Entry 5HCC (X-ray diffraction, 2.59 A resolution); this record covers chains A and C of the 4 polymer chains in the assembly.

== Chain A ==
Molecule: Complement C5
From: Homo sapiens
Reference sequence: P01031 (CO5_HUMAN); residues 679-1676 here = UniProt positions 679-1676
Chain sequence (998 residues; numbered 679 to 1676; the number before each row is that of its first residue):
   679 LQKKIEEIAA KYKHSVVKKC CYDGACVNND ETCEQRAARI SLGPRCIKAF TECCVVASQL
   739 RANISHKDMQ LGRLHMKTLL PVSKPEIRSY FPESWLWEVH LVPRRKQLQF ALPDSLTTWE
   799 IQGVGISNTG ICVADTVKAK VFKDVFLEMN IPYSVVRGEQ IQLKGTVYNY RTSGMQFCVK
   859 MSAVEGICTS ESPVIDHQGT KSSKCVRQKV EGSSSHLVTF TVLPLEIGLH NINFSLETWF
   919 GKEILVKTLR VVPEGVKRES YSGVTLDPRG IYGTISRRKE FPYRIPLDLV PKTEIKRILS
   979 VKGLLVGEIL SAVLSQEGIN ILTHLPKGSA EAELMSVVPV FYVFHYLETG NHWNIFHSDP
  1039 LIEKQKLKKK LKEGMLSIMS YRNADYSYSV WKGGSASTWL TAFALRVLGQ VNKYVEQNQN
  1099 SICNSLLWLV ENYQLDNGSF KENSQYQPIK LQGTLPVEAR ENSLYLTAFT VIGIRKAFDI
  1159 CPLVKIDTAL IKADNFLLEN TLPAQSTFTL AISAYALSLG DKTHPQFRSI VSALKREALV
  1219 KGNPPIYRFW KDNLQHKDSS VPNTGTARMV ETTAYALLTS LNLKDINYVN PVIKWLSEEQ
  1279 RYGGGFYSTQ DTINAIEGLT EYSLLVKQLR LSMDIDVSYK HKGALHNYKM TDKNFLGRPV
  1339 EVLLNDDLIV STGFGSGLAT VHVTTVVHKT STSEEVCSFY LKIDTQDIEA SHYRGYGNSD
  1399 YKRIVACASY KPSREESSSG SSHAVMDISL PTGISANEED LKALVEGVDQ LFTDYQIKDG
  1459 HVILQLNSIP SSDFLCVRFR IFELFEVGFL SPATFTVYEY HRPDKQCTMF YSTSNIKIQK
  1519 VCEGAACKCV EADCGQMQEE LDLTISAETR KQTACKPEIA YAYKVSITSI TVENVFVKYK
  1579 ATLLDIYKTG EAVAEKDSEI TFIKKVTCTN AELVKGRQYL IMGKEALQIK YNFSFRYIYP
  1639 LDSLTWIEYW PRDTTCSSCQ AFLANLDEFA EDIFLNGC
Unresolved in the structure: 874-878, 1389-1399
Cystine bridges: Cys698-Cys724, Cys699-Cys731, Cys711-Cys732, Cys856-Cys883, Cys866-Cys1527, Cys1101-Cys1159, Cys1375-Cys1505, Cys1405-Cys1474, Cys1520-Cys1525, Cys1532-Cys1606, Cys1553-Cys1676, Cys1654-Cys1657
Covalent attachments: cysteine (CYS) linked to Cys704; N-acetylglucosamine (NAG) linked to Asn911
Ligand contacts:
  - cysteine (CYS): Tyr700, Arg751, Lys755, Ala1441
  - 1,4-diethylene dioxide (DIO): Phe1019, Tyr1020, His1023, Gln1088, Lys1154, Glu1295, Glu1299
From the paper describing this entry:
  - conformationally variable residues: Arg751

== Chain C ==
Molecule: Complement inhibitor
From: Ornithodoros moubata
Reference sequence: Q5YD59 (Q5YD59_ORNMO); numbering as in UniProt (aligned over 19-168)
Chain sequence (165 residues; numbered 4 to 168; the number before each row is that of its first residue):
     4 MASHHHHHHH HHHSGDSESD CTGSEPVDAF QAFSEGKEAY VLVRSTDPKA RDCLKGEPAG
    64 EKQDNTLPVM MTFKQGTDWA STDWTFTLDG AKVTATLGQL TQNREVVYDS QSHHCHVDKV
   124 EKEVPDYEMW MLDAGGLEVE VECCRQKLEE LASGRNQMYP HLKDC
Unresolved in the structure: 4-20
Sequence notes: initiating methionine (4); expression tag (5-18); engineered mutation Gln78 (Asn in Q5YD59), Gln102 (Asn in Q5YD59)
Cystine bridges: Cys24-Cys146, Cys56-Cys168, Cys118-Cys147

== Interface between chain A and chain C ==
Residue-residue contacts (55; chain A residue first):
  Thr952(A) with Leu165(C), hydrogen bond (side chain-backbone)
  Ile953(A) with Asp167(C)
  Ser954(A) with Asp167(C)
  Arg955(A) with Asp167(C), hydrogen bond (backbone-side chain)
  Arg956(A) with Thr80(C); Asp167(C), hydrogen bond (backbone-side chain)
  Lys957(A) with Cys168(C)
  Glu958(A) with Trp82(C)
  Arg1214(A) with Leu140(C)
  Glu1215(A) with Leu140(C)
  Ala1216(A) with Leu140(C); Glu141(C), hydrogen bond (backbone-backbone)
  Leu1217(A) with Gly139(C); Leu140(C)
  Val1218(A) with Met134(C); Gly138(C); Gly139(C), hydrogen bond (backbone-backbone); Glu141(C); Val144(C), hydrophobic
  Lys1219(A) with Asp136(C), hydrogen bond (side chain-backbone); Ala137(C); Gly138(C)
  Gly1220(A) with Val46(C); Met134(C); His164(C)
  Asn1221(A) with Val46(C); Arg47(C), hydrogen bond; Met132(C); Met134(C); Val144(C); Glu145(C); Arg148(C); His164(C), hydrogen bond (backbone-side chain)
  Pro1222(A) with Tyr162(C); His164(C), hydrogen bond (backbone-side chain); Leu165(C), hydrophobic
  Ile1224(A) with His164(C); Leu165(C), hydrophobic
  Arg1226(A) with Glu141(C), salt bridge
  Phe1227(A) with Ala137(C)
  Gln1233(A) with Ser115(C), hydrogen bond; His117(C); Leu140(C)
  Ser1237(A) with Ser115(C); His117(C), hydrogen bond (backbone-side chain)
  Val1239(A) with His117(C); Ala137(C); Gly138(C)
  Pro1240(A) with Ala137(C)
  Asn1241(A) with Glu41(C)
  Tyr1266(A) with Glu141(C)
  Phe1631(A) with Pro61(C); Ala62(C); Gly63(C); Glu64(C)
Interface residues without a listed pair, chain A (27 interface residues in all): Pro1223
Interface residues without a listed pair, chain C (30 interface residues in all): Leu135, Val142, Glu143
Interface features reported in the paper:
  - interface residues, chain A: Thr952(A), Lys1213(A), Phe1631(A)

== Summary ==
27 residues of chain A face 30 of chain C across their interface, with 11 hydrogen bonds and 1 salt bridge.
Polar pairs include Arg1226(A)-Glu141(C), Thr952(A)-Leu165(C) and Arg955(A)-Asp167(C). Ligands of chain A:
cysteine and 1,4-diethylene dioxide. Covalently linked N-acetylglucosamine: at Asn911(A). The paper reports
interface residues Thr952(A), Lys1213(A) and Phe1631(A); conformational variability at Arg751(A).
Chain A is Complement C5 (Homo sapiens) and chain C is Complement inhibitor (Ornithodoros moubata); the
structure, Ternary complex of human Complement C5 with Ornithodoros moubata OmCI and Dermacentor andersoni
RaCI3, was determined by X-ray diffraction, deposited together with 5HCD and 5HCE.
